1P3O - chains A and E of the 10 polymer chains in the assembly; structure by X-ray diffraction, 2.75 A resolution.

== Chain A ==
Molecule: Histone H3
Organism: Xenopus laevis
UniProtKB: Q7ZT64 (Q7ZT64_9ZZZZ); residues 401-535 here correspond to UniProt positions 2-136 (UniProt number = residue number - 399)
Sequence (135 residues; each row starts with the number of its first residue):
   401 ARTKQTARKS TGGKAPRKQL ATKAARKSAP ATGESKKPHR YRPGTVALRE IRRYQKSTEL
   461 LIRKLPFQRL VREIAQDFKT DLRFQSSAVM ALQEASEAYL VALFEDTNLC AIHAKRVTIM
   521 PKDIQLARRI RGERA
Unresolved in the structure: 401-437
Sequence notes: conflict E434 (Gly35 in Q7ZT64), S435 (Val36 in Q7ZT64), A502 (Gly103 in Q7ZT64)

== Chain E ==
Molecule: Histone H3
Organism: Xenopus laevis
UniProtKB: Q7ZT64 (Q7ZT64_9ZZZZ); residues 601-735 here correspond to UniProt positions 2-136 (UniProt number = residue number - 599)
Sequence (135 residues; numbered 601 to 735; the number before each row is that of its first residue):
   601 ARTKQTARKS TGGKAPRKQL ATKAARKSAP ATGESKKPHR YRPGTVALRE IRRYQKSTEL
   661 LIRKLPFQRL VREIAQDFKT DLRFQSSAVM ALQEASEAYL VALFEDTNLC AIHAKRVTIM
   721 PKDIQLARRI RGERA
Unresolved in the structure: 601-638
Sequence notes: conflict E634 (Gly35 in Q7ZT64), S635 (Val36 in Q7ZT64), A702 (Gly103 in Q7ZT64)

== Chain A / chain E interface ==
Pairs across the interface - 22 pairs, chain A then chain E:
  L509(A) with R729(E)
  C510(A) with H713(E), hydrogen bond (backbone-side chain); I730(E), hydrophobic
  H513(A) with C710(E), hydrogen bond (side chain-backbone); A714(E); R716(E), hydrogen bond; K722(E); D723(E), salt bridge; L726(E)
  A514(A) with H713(E)
  R516(A) with H713(E)
  K522(A) with H713(E)
  D523(A) with H713(E), salt bridge
  L526(A) with H713(E)
  A527(A) with I730(E)
  R529(A) with D706(E), salt bridge; L709(E)
  I530(A) with C710(E), hydrophobic; A727(E); I730(E), hydrophobic; R731(E)
  R531(A) with I730(E)
Other interface residues (no listed pair), chain A (14 interface residues in all): D506, A511
Other interface residues (no listed pair), chain E (15 interface residues in all): E705, A711

== In short ==
14 residues of chain A and 15 residues of chain E are in contact; the contacts include 3 hydrogen bonds and 3
salt bridges. Among the polar pairs are H513(A)-D723(E), D523(A)-H713(E) and R529(A)-D706(E).
Chain A and chain E are both Histone H3 (Xenopus laevis); the structure, Crystallographic Studies of
Nucleosome Core Particles containing Histone 'Sin' Mutants, was determined by X-ray diffraction (same
publication as 1P34, 1P3A, 1P3B, 1P3F, 1P3G, 1P3I and 4 further entries).
